6TDZ - chains B and K of the 26 polymer chains in the assembly; structure by electron microscopy, 3.14 A resolution.

== Chain B ==
Name: subunit alpha
From: Euglena gracilis
Sequence (561 residues; numbered 2 to 562; the number before each row is that of its first residue):
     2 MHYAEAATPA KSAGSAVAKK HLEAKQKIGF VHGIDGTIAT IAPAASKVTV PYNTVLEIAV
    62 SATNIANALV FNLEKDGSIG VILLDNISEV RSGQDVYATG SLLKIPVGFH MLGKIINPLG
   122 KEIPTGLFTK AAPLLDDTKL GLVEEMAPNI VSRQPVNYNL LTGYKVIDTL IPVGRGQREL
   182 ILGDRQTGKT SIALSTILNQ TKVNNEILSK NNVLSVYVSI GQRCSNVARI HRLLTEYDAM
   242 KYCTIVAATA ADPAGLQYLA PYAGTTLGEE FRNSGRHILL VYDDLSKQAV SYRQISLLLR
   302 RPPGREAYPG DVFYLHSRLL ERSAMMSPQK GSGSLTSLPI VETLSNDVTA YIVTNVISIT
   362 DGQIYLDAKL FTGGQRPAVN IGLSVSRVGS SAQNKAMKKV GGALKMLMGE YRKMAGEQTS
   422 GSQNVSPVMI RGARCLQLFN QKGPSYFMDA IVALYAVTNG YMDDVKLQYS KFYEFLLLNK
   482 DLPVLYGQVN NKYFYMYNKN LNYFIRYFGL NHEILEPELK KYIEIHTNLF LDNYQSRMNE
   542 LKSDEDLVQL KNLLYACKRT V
Not modelled in the structure: 2-25, 128-138
Bound ions: Mg2+: Thr191 (together with ATP)
Small-molecule neighbours: ATP (adenosine-5'-triphosphate): Asp185, Arg186, Gln187, Thr188, Gly189, Lys190, Thr191, Ser192, Phe372, Arg377, Pro378, Gln442, Lys443

== Chain K ==
Name: p18
From: Euglena gracilis
Sequence (192 residues; numbered 1 to 192; the number before each row is that of its first residue):
     1 MQKLSRVVCN RLVRFHGTVA ASAGGKRYDL FGYEVSVATG PFIEEIKKAQ FYDDAGEVIV
    61 KMNLANTPPD LQTYNAVLER ILNCKSKRSQ PVKGENKFAA MMDILEEMDA RSGIKPNAES
   121 WGYVLKELVQ AGDFRLGWVC IAGMKSLGIT PDQALVDANE ANAAKAKAAG TDFPAYLKKA
   181 APESFDTKAW GI
Not modelled in the structure: 1-22

== Chain B / chain K interface ==
Contacting residue pairs (109; chain B residue first):
  Ile151(B) with Phe31(K)
  Val152(B) with Phe31(K)
  Arg154(B) with Phe31(K)
  Asn158(B) with Arg111(K)
  Tyr159(B) with Asp103(K); Glu106(K); Arg111(K)
  Asn205(B) with Lys87(K), hydrogen bond (backbone-side chain)
  Asn206(B) with Lys87(K), hydrogen bond (backbone-side chain); Lys93(K); Gly94(K); Glu95(K)
  Glu207(B) with Lys87(K); Gly94(K); Asn96(K); Ala99(K)
  Ile208(B) with Lys87(K), hydrogen bond (backbone-side chain); Ala99(K); Asp103(K)
  Leu209(B) with Tyr52(K); Asp53(K); Gly56(K); Lys87(K); Ala100(K), hydrophobic; Ile104(K), hydrophobic
  Ser210(B) with Asp53(K), hydrogen bond; Lys87(K)
  Lys211(B) with Gly56(K); Ile59(K); Glu107(K), salt bridge
  Asn212(B) with Asp103(K), hydrogen bond; Glu107(K), hydrogen bond; Arg111(K)
  Lys242(B) with Arg88(K)
  Tyr243(B) with Arg88(K)
  Asn274(B) with Leu64(K)
  Ser275(B) with Val60(K)
  Gly276(B) with Val60(K)
  Arg277(B) with Glu57(K), salt bridge
  Ser328(B) with Asp29(K)
  Pro329(B) with Asn63(K)
  Gln330(B) with Asn63(K); Leu64(K)
  Lys331(B) with Leu64(K)
  Gly332(B) with Asn63(K); Leu64(K)
  Asn395(B) with Glu106(K), hydrogen bond
  Phe473(B) with Trp190(K), hydrophobic
  Phe476(B) with Ile192(K), hydrophobic
  Leu477(B) with Trp190(K), hydrophobic
  Lys481(B) with Trp190(K)
  Asp482(B) with Leu177(K)
  Val485(B) with Phe173(K), hydrophobic; Leu177(K), hydrophobic
  Leu486(B) with Leu177(K); Lys178(K); Lys179(K)
  Val490(B) with Phe173(K), hydrophobic
  Asn492(B) with Arg135(K)
  Lys493(B) with Arg135(K), hydrogen bond (backbone-side chain); Trp138(K)
  Tyr494(B) with Arg135(K); Val139(K), hydrophobic
  Tyr496(B) with Phe173(K), hydrophobic
  Tyr498(B) with Arg135(K), hydrogen bond; Asp172(K); Phe173(K), hydrophobic; Pro174(K); Leu177(K), hydrophobic
  Asn499(B) with Asp133(K), hydrogen bond; Leu136(K)
  Asn501(B) with Asn96(K), hydrogen bond; Phe98(K); Leu136(K)
  Leu502(B) with Leu136(K), hydrophobic
  Tyr504(B) with Ala99(K), hydrophobic; Met102(K), hydrophobic
  Phe505(B) with Phe98(K), hydrophobic; Met102(K), hydrophobic; Leu136(K); Val139(K), hydrophobic; Cys140(K)
  Arg507(B) with Glu106(K), salt bridge
  Tyr508(B) with Leu105(K); Asp109(K), hydrogen bond; Pro116(K); Trp121(K), hydrophobic
  Phe509(B) with Trp121(K), hydrophobic; Gly143(K)
  His513(B) with Ser146(K), hydrogen bond
  Glu514(B) with Ser146(K)
  Ile515(B) with Ala142(K), hydrophobic
  Tyr535(B) with Ala181(K); Phe185(K); Trp190(K), hydrophobic
  Met539(B) with Phe185(K), hydrophobic
  Leu542(B) with Phe185(K), hydrophobic
  Gln550(B) with Phe185(K); Asp186(K)
  Leu551(B) with Phe185(K), hydrophobic
  Asn553(B) with Thr187(K)
  Leu554(B) with Phe185(K), hydrophobic; Thr187(K), hydrogen bond (backbone-side chain); Trp190(K); Ile192(K), hydrophobic
  Ala557(B) with Thr187(K); Ile192(K)
  Cys558(B) with Ile192(K), hydrophobic
  Thr561(B) with Ile192(K)
Other interface residues (no listed pair), chain B (66 interface residues in all): Gln155, Pro156, Arg176, Ser333, Lys396, Asn480, Arg538
Other interface residues (no listed pair), chain K (59 interface residues in all): Leu30, Tyr33, Asn66, Ile81, Val92, Leu147, Tyr176, Ala180, Glu183

== Overview ==
66 residues of chain B and 59 residues of chain K are in contact; the contacts include 14 hydrogen bonds and 3
salt bridges. Polar contacts include Lys211(B)-Glu107(K), Arg277(B)-Glu57(K) and Arg507(B)-Glu106(K). Chain B
binds ATP.
Here chain B is subunit alpha and chain K is p18, both from Euglena gracilis. Entry 6TDZ (Cryo-EM structure of
Euglena gracilis mitochondrial ATP synthase, OSCP/F1/c-ring, rotational state 2) was determined by electron
microscopy (same publication as 6TDU, 6TDV, 6TDW, 6TDX, 6TDY and 6TE0).
